Entry 6XZD (electron microscopy, 3.40 A resolution); this record covers chains CP1 and FP1 of the 7 polymer chains in the assembly.

[Chain CP1 (and FP1)]
Name: Polymerase basic protein 2
Source organism: Influenza C virus (strain C/Johannesburg/1/1966)
Notes: chain FP1 of this document is another copy of the same molecule, construct and numbering; everything in this record applies to it too
Reference sequence: Q9IMP3 (PB2_INCJH); residue numbers follow UniProt; this construct covers 1-774
Chain sequence (774 residues; row label = number of the first residue in the row):
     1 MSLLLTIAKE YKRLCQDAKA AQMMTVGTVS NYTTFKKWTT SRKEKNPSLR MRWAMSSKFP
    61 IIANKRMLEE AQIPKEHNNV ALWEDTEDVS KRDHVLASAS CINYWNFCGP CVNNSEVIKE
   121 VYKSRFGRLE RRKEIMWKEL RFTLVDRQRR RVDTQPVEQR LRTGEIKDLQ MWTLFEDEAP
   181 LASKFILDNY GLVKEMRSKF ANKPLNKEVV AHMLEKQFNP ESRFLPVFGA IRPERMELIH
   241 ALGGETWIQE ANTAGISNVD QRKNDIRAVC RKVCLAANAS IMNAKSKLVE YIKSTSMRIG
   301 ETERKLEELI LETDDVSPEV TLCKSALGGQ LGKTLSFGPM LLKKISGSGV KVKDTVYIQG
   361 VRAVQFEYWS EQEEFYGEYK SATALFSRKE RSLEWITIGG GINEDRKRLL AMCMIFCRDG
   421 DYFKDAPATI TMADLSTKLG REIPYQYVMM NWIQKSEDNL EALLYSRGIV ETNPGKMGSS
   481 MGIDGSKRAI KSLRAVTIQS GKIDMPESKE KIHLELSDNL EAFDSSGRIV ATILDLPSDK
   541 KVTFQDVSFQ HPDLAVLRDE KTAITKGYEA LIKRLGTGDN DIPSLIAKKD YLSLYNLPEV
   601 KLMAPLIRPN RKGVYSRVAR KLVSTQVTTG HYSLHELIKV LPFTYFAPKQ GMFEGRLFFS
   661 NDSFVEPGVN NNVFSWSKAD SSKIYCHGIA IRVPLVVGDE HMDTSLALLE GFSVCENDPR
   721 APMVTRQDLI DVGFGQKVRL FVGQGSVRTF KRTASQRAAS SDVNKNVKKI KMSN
Disordered / not traced: 773-774 (chain FP1: 1-57, 84-94, 147-232, 754-774)

[Chain CP1 / chain FP1 interface]
Pairs across the interface (16):
  R608(CP1) with D731(FP1); Q736(FP1), hydrogen bond
  N610(CP1) with V732(FP1), hydrogen bond (side chain-backbone); G733(FP1); F734(FP1); R752(FP1)
  R611(CP1) with I730(FP1); D731(FP1), salt bridge
  Y615(CP1) with D731(FP1)
  E654(CP1) with D728(FP1); I730(FP1); D731(FP1)
  R656(CP1) with D728(FP1), salt bridge
  F658(CP1) with D728(FP1); D731(FP1)
  D662(CP1) with Q736(FP1), hydrogen bond
Other interface residues (no listed pair), chain CP1 (9 interface residues in all): M652
Other interface residues (no listed pair), chain FP1 (10 interface residues in all): G651, Q727

[Overview]
9 residues of chain CP1 face 10 of chain FP1 across their interface; the contacts include 3 hydrogen bonds and
2 salt bridges. Polar pairs include R611(CP1)-D731(FP1), R656(CP1)-D728(FP1) and R608(CP1)-Q736(FP1).
Both chains are Polymerase basic protein 2 (Influenza C virus (strain C/Johannesburg/1/1966)). Entry 6XZD
(Influenza C virus polymerase complex without chicken ANP32A - Subclass 2) was determined by electron
microscopy, deposited together with 6XZG, 6XZP, 6XZQ, 6XZR and 6Y0C.
